Entry 1BOG (X-ray diffraction, 2.60 A resolution); this record covers chains A and C of the 3 polymer chains in the assembly.

Chain A:
Molecule: Antibody (cb 4-1)
Source organism: Mus musculus
Notes: fragment: fab fragment; antibody fragment or engineered binder
Sequence (214 residues; each row starts with the number of its first residue):
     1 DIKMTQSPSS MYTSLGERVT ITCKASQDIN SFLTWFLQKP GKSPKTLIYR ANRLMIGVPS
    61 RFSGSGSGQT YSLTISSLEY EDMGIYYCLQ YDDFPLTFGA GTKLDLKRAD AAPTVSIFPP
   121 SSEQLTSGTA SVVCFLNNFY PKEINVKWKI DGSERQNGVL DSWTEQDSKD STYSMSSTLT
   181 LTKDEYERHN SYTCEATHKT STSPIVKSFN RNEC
Disulfides: Cys23-Cys88, Cys134-Cys194
Construct notes: conflict Thr13 (Ala33 in 387371), Thr22 (Ser42 in 387371), Phe32 (Tyr52 in 387371), Leu37 (Gln57 in 387371), Ile48 (Leu68 in 387371), Met55 (Val75 in 387371), Ile56 (Asp76 in 387371), Thr70 (Asp90 in 387371), Tyr71 (Phe91 in 387371), Asp93 (Glu113 in 387371), Asp105 (Glu125 in 387371), Thr129 (Gly149 in 387371), Glu143 (Asp163 in 387371), Asp161 (Asn181 in 387371), Glu165 (Asp185 in 387371)
From the paper describing this entry:
  - conformationally variable residues (side-chain flip): Arg50

Chain C:
Molecule: Peptide
Sequence (11 residues; each row starts with the number of its first residue):
     1 GATPEDLNQK L

Interface between chain A and chain C:
Residue-residue contacts - 11 pairs, chain A then chain C:
  Phe32(A) - Leu7(C)  hydrophobic
  Tyr49(A) - Gly1(C)
  Tyr49(A) - Ala2(C)  hydrogen bond (side chain-backbone)
  Arg50(A) - Glu5(C)  salt bridge
  Tyr91(A) - Asp6(C)
  Tyr91(A) - Leu7(C)
  Asp92(A) - Leu7(C)
  Asp92(A) - Gln9(C)
  Asp93(A) - Gln9(C)
  Phe94(A) - Gln9(C)
  Phe94(A) - Lys10(C)
The authors on this interface:
  - specific contacts: Phe32(A)-Leu7(C), Tyr49(A)-Ala2(C), Arg50(A)-Glu5(C) (salt bridge), Tyr91(A)-Leu7(C), Asp92(A)-Gln9(C), Phe94(A)-Lys10(C) (hydrophobic contact)
  - epitope / paratope residues, chain A: Phe32(A), Tyr49(A), Arg50(A), Tyr91(A), Asp92(A), Phe94(A)
  - epitope / paratope residues, chain C: Glu5(C), Leu7(C), Lys10(C)

Overview:
The chain A/chain C interface involves 7 residues from each chain, with 1 hydrogen bond and 1 salt bridge.
Polar contacts include Arg50(A)-Glu5(C) and Tyr49(A)-Ala2(C). The paper describes contacts between Phe32(A)
and Leu7(C), Tyr49(A) and Ala2(C) and Tyr91(A) and Leu7(C) among others; a salt bridge between Arg50(A) and
Glu5(C); a hydrophobic contact between Phe94(A) and Lys10(C). From the paper: epitope/paratope residues
Phe32(A), Tyr49(A) and Glu5(C) among others; conformational variability at Arg50(A).
Chain A is Antibody (cb 4-1) (Mus musculus) and chain C is Peptide; the structure, Anti-P24 (HIV-1) fab
fragment CB41 complexed with an epitope-homologous peptide, was determined by X-ray diffraction together with
1HI6, 1CFS, 1CFT, 1CFN and 1CFQ from the same study.
